3CE6 - chains B and D of the 4 polymer chains in the assembly; structure by X-ray diffraction, 1.60 A resolution.

== Chain B (and D) ==
Name: Adenosylhomocysteinase
Source organism: Mycobacterium tuberculosis
Notes: EC 3.3.1.1; chain D of this document is another copy of the same molecule, construct and numbering; everything in this record applies to it too
UniProtKB: P60176 (SAHH_MYCTU); residues 2-495 here = UniProt positions 2-495
Sequence (494 residues; row label = number of the first residue in the row):
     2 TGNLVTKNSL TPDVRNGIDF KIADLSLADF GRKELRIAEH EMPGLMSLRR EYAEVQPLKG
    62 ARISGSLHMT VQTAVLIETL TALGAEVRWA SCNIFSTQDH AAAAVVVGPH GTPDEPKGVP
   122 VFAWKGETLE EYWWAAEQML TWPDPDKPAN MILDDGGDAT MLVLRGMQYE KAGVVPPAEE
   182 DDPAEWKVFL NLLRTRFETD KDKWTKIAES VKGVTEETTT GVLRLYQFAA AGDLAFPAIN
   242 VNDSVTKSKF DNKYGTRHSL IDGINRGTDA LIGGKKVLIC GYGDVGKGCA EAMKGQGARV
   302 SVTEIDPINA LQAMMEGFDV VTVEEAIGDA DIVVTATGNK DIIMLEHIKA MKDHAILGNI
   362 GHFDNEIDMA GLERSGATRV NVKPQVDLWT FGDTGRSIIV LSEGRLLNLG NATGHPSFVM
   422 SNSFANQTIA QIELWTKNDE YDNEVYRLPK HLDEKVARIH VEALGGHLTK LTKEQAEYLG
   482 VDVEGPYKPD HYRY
Unresolved in the structure: 2-10
Ligand contacts:
  - adenosine (ADN): Leu68, His69, Thr71, Gln73, Thr74, Asp156, Glu218, Thr219, Lys248, Asp252, His363, Leu407, Asn409, Leu410, Thr414, Gly415, His416, Met421, Phe425
  - NAD (nicotinamide-adenine-dinucleotide), molecule 1: Thr219, Thr220, Thr221, Lys248, Asp252, Asn253, Thr257, Gly282, Tyr283, Gly284, Asp285, Val286, Gly287, Thr304, Glu305, Ile306, Asp307, Asn310, Ala337, Thr338, Gly339, Asn340, Ile343, Ile361, Gly362, His363, Glu367, Leu407, Asn409, His416
  - NAD, molecule 2: Thr470, Leu472, Gln476, Leu480, Lys489, Tyr493

== How chain B and chain D interact ==
Residue-residue contacts - 59 pairs, chain B then chain D:
  Phe31(B) with Val383(D); Lys384(D)
  Lys34(B) with Val381(D); Asn382(D), hydrogen bond (side chain-backbone)
  Glu35(B) with Lys384(D), salt bridge
  His41(B) with Asp354(D), salt bridge; His355(D)
  Glu42(B) with Lys276(D), salt bridge
  Arg258(B) with Gly274(D); Gln297(D), hydrogen bond (backbone-side chain); Gly298(D)
  His259(B) with Asn266(D), hydrogen bond; Ala271(D), hydrogen bond (side chain-backbone); Leu272(D); Ile273(D); Gln297(D)
  Asp263(B) with Asn266(D); Asp270(D)
  Asn266(B) with His259(D), hydrogen bond; Asp263(D); Arg267(D), hydrogen bond (backbone-side chain)
  Arg267(B) with Asn266(D), hydrogen bond (side chain-backbone); Arg267(D); Asp270(D), salt bridge
  Asp270(B) with Asp263(D); Arg267(D), salt bridge; Thr414(D), hydrogen bond; Pro417(D)
  Ala271(B) with His259(D), hydrogen bond (backbone-side chain)
  Leu272(B) with His259(D); Pro417(D); Phe419(D), hydrophobic; Val420(D), hydrophobic
  Ile273(B) with His259(D)
  Gly274(B) with Arg258(D)
  Gly275(B) with Leu465(D)
  Lys276(B) with Glu42(D), salt bridge; Leu465(D)
  Gly296(B) with Arg258(D)
  Gln297(B) with Arg258(D), hydrogen bond (side chain-backbone); His259(D)
  Gly298(B) with Arg258(D)
  Arg300(B) with Leu465(D), hydrogen bond (side chain-backbone)
  Asp354(B) with His41(D), salt bridge
  His355(B) with His41(D)
  Val381(B) with Lys34(D)
  Asn382(B) with Lys34(D), hydrogen bond (backbone-side chain)
  Val383(B) with Phe31(D); Ile38(D), hydrophobic
  Lys384(B) with Phe31(D); Glu35(D), salt bridge
  Thr414(B) with Asp270(D), hydrogen bond
  Pro417(B) with Asp270(D); Leu272(D)
  Phe419(B) with Leu272(D), hydrophobic
  Val420(B) with Leu272(D), hydrophobic
  Leu465(B) with Gly275(D); Lys276(D); Arg300(D), hydrogen bond (backbone-side chain)
Other interface residues (no listed pair), chain B (37 interface residues in all): Ile38, Ile262, Glu292, Ala293, Ser418
Other interface residues (no listed pair), chain D (38 interface residues in all): Ile262, Glu292, Ala293, Gly296, Ile400, Ser418

== Overview ==
37 residues of chain B and 38 residues of chain D are in contact, with 14 hydrogen bonds and 8 salt bridges.
Polar pairs include Glu35(B)-Lys384(D), His41(B)-Asp354(D) and Glu42(B)-Lys276(D). Chain B binds NAD and
adenosine.
Chain B and chain D are both Adenosylhomocysteinase (Mycobacterium tuberculosis); the structure, Crystal
structure of Mycobacterium tuberculosis S-adenosyl-L-homocysteine hydrolase in ternary complex with NAD and
adenosine, was determined by X-ray diffraction (same publication as 2ZIZ, 2ZJ0, 2ZJ1 and 3DHY).
